PDB entry 3CUE | X-ray diffraction, 3.70 A resolution | chains B and D of the 6 polymer chains in the assembly

[Chain B]
Protein: Transport protein particle 31 kDa subunit
Source organism: Saccharomyces cerevisiae
UniProtKB: Q03337 (TRS31_YEAST); residue numbers follow UniProt; this construct covers 1-283
Sequence (283 residues; each row starts with the number of its first residue):
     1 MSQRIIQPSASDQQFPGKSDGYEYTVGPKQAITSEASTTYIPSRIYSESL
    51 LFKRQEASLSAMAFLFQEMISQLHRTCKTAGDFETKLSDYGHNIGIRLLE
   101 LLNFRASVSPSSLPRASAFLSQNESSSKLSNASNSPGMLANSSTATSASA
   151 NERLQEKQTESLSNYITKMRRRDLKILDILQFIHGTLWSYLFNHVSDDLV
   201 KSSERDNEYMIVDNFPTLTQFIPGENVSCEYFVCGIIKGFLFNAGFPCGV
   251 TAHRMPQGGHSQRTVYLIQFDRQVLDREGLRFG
Disordered / not traced: 1-54, 104-164, 283

[Chain D]
Protein: Transport protein particle 22 kDa subunit
Source organism: Saccharomyces cerevisiae
UniProtKB: P36149 (BET3_YEAST); numbering as in UniProt (aligned over 1-193)
Sequence (193 residues; numbered 1 to 193; the number before each row is that of its first residue):
     1 MVSTTQSRSLKAMGEEIWKNKTEKINTELFTLTYGSIVAQLCQDYERDFN
    51 KVNDHLYSMGYNIGCRLIEDFLARTALPRCENLVKTSEVLSKCAFKIFLN
   101 ITPNITNWSHNKDTFSLILDENPLADFVELPMDAMKSLWYSNILCGVLKG
   151 SLEMVQLDCDVWFVSDILRGDSQTEIKVKLNRILKDEIPIGED
Disordered / not traced: 1-7
Curated features (UniProtKB/Swiss-Prot):
  - lipidation: Cys80 (S-palmitoyl cysteine)
What the authors report for this chain:
  - post-translational modification sites: Cys80
  - binding site for palmitic acid: Cys80
  - mutagenesis - E192A/D193A: decreased catalytic activity with GTP-binding protein YPT1

[How chain B and chain D interact]
Pairs across the interface - 53 pairs, chain B then chain D:
  Gln55(B) with Asn26(D); Thr27(D), hydrogen bond (backbone-side chain); Asn100(D); Glu121(D)
  Glu56(B) with Trp18(D); Lys24(D), salt bridge; Ile25(D); Thr27(D), hydrogen bond (backbone-side chain); Asn100(D)
  Ala57(B) with Lys24(D); Ile25(D), hydrogen bond (backbone-backbone)
  Ser58(B) with Ile97(D); Phe98(D), hydrogen bond (side chain-backbone)
  Leu59(B) with Glu23(D), hydrogen bond (backbone-backbone); Ile25(D), hydrophobic
  Ser60(B) with Asp70(D), hydrogen bond; Phe98(D)
  Ala61(B) with Phe30(D); Phe98(D)
  Met62(B) with Leu29(D), hydrophobic; Phe30(D), hydrophobic; Thr33(D)
  Phe64(B) with Ile63(D); Arg66(D); Leu67(D), hydrophobic
  Leu65(B) with Phe30(D), hydrophobic; Tyr34(D); Ile143(D), hydrophobic
  Gln67(B) with Ile63(D); Arg66(D)
  Glu68(B) with Met59(D); Asn62(D), hydrogen bond; Ile63(D)
  Gln72(B) with His55(D), hydrogen bond; Met59(D)
  Arg75(B) with His55(D)
  Lys86(B) with Gln40(D)
  Tyr90(B) with Ser36(D); Ile37(D); Gln40(D)
  Ile94(B) with Leu32(D); Thr33(D)
  Arg97(B) with Leu32(D)
  Leu98(B) with Leu32(D), hydrophobic
  Leu101(B) with Glu28(D)
  Ser189(B) with Asn26(D)
  Tyr190(B) with Asn26(D), hydrogen bond (backbone-side chain); Glu28(D)
  Leu191(B) with Ile25(D); Leu29(D), hydrophobic
  Phe192(B) with Leu29(D)
  Asn193(B) with Asn26(D), hydrogen bond
  Phe232(B) with Thr33(D)
Interface residues without a listed pair, chain B (28 interface residues in all): Met69, Thr217
Interface residues without a listed pair, chain D (29 interface residues in all): Ser58, Leu99

[Summary]
28 residues of chain B and 29 residues of chain D are in contact; the contacts include 10 hydrogen bonds and 1
salt bridge. Polar pairs include Glu56(B)-Lys24(D), Gln55(B)-Thr27(D) and Glu56(B)-Thr27(D). The paper reports
a binding site for palmitic acid at Cys80(D); E192A/D193A of chain D reduce catalytic activity with
GTP-binding protein YPT1.
Here chain B is Transport protein particle 31 kDa subunit and chain D is Transport protein particle 22 kDa
subunit, both from Saccharomyces cerevisiae. Entry 3CUE (Crystal structure of a TRAPP subassembly activating
the Rab Ypt1p) was determined by X-ray diffraction.
